PDB entry 1RK3 | X-ray diffraction, 2.20 A resolution | chains A and C

Chain A:
Molecule: Vitamin D3 receptor
Organism: Rattus norvegicus
Notes: fragment: ligand binding domain; engineered mutation(s): Chain A, DEL(165-211)
Reference sequence: P13053 (VDR_RAT); residue numbers follow UniProt; this construct covers 116-164, 212-423
Sequence (292 residues; each row starts with the number of its first residue; note: 47 numbers in that range are skipped by the numbering (no residue carries them; nothing is unmodelled there)):
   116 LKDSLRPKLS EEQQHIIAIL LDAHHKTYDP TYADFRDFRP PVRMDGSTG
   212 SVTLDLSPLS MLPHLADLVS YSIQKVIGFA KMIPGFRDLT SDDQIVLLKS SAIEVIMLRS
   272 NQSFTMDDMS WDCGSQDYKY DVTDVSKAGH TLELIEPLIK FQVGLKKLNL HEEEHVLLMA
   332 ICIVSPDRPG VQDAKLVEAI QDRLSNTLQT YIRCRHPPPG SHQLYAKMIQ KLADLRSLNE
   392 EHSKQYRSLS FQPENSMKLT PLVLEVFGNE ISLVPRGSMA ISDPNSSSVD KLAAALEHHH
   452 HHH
Disordered / not traced: 116-122, 160-164, 212-218, 421-454
Differences from the reference sequence: cloning artifact (424-448); expression tag (449-454)
Ligand contacts: 1,25 dihydroxy vitamin d3 (VDX; 5-{2-[1-(5-hydroxy-1,5-dimethyl-hexyl)-7a-methyl-octahydro-inden-4-ylidene]-ethylidene}-4-methylene-cyclohexane-1,3-diol): Tyr143, Tyr147, Phe150, Leu223, Leu226, Leu229, Val230, Ser233, Ile264, Ile267, Met268, Arg270, Ser271, Ser274, Trp282, Cys284, Tyr291, Val296, Ala299, His301, Leu305, Leu309, His393, Tyr397, Leu400, Leu410, Val414, Phe418
UniProt features mapped onto this chain:
  - region: Lys242 to Lys260 (Interaction with coactivator LXXLL motif)
  - motif: Pro412 to Asn420 (9aaTAD)
  - binding site (calcitriol): Tyr143, Ser233, Arg270, Ser274, His301, His393

Chain C:
Molecule: Peroxisome proliferator-activated receptor binding protein
Notes: fragment: DRIP 205 NR2 box peptide
Reference sequence: Q15648 (PPRB_HUMAN); residues 625-637 here correspond to UniProt positions 640-652 (UniProt number = residue number + 15)
Sequence (13 residues; each row starts with the number of its first residue):
   625 KNHPMLMNLL KDN
Disordered / not traced: 636-637
UniProt features mapped onto this chain:
  - motif: Leu630 to Leu634 (LXXLL motif 2)

How chain A and chain C interact:
Contacting residue pairs - 19 pairs, chain A then chain C:
  Ile238(A) with Leu630(C), hydrophobic; Leu633(C), hydrophobic; Leu634(C), hydrophobic
  Lys242(A) with Leu633(C), hydrogen bond (side chain-backbone); Leu634(C)
  Phe247(A) with Leu634(C), hydrophobic
  Ser252(A) with Met631(C)
  Gln255(A) with Leu634(C)
  Ile256(A) with His627(C); Met631(C), hydrophobic
  Leu259(A) with Leu634(C), hydrophobic
  Lys260(A) with His627(C), hydrogen bond
  Pro412(A) with Met629(C)
  Leu413(A) with Met629(C); Leu633(C), hydrophobic
  Glu416(A) with His627(C); Pro628(C); Met629(C), hydrogen bond (side chain-backbone); Leu630(C), hydrogen bond (side chain-backbone)
Interface residues without a listed pair, chain A (13 interface residues in all): Gln235, Val417
Interface residues without a listed pair, chain C (10 interface residues in all): Lys625, Asn626, Lys635

In short:
13 residues of chain A and 10 residues of chain C are in contact; the contacts include 4 hydrogen bonds. Among
the polar pairs are Lys242(A)-Leu633(C), Lys260(A)-His627(C) and Glu416(A)-Met629(C). Bound to chain A: 1,25
dihydroxy vitamin d3.
Here chain A is Vitamin D3 receptor (Rattus norvegicus) and chain C is Peroxisome proliferator-activated
receptor binding protein. Entry 1RK3 (crystal structure of the rat vitamin D receptor ligand binding domain
complexed with 1,25-dihydroxyvitamin D3 and ...) was determined by X-ray diffraction together with 1RJK, 1RKG
and 1RKH from the same study.
